Entry 7XG2 (electron microscopy, 2.80 A resolution); this record covers chains F and K of the 11 polymer chains in the assembly.

# Chain F
Protein: Csf2
Organism: Pseudomonas aeruginosa
Chain sequence (348 residues; numbered 1 to 348; the number before each row is that of its first residue):
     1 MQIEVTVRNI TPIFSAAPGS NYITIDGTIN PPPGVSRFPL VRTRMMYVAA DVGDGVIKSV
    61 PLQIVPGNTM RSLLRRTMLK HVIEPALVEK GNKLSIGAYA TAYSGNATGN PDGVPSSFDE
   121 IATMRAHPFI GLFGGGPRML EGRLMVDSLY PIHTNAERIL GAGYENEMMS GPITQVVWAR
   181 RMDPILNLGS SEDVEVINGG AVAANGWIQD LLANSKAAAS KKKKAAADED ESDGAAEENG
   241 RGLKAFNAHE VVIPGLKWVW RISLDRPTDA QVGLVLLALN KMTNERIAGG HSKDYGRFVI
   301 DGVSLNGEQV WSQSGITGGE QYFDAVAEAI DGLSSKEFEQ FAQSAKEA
Not modelled in the structure: 218-238, 346-348

# Chain K
Molecule: TS
Sequence (54 nucleotides; numbered 1 to 54; the number before each row is that of its first residue):
     1 CTGCCGCACT TGCTCATCAA GCCTTCCTTC AGGTGTTGCT CCAGAAAGGG TGTT
Not modelled in the structure: 1-14, 54

# Chain F / chain K interface
Residue-residue contacts - 23 pairs, chain F then chain K:
  Tyr22(F) - DG21(K)  phosphate contact
  Ser36(F) - DA20(K)  hydrogen bond to the base
  Arg37(F) - DA20(K)  phosphate contact
  Phe38(F) - DA19(K)  base contact
  Phe38(F) - DA20(K)  sugar contact
  Pro39(F) - DA20(K)  phosphate contact
  Pro39(F) - DG21(K)  phosphate contact
  Gly109(F) - DT28(K)  sugar contact
  Asn110(F) - DT28(K)  phosphate contact
  Asn110(F) - DT29(K)  phosphate contact
  Pro111(F) - DT28(K)  phosphate contact
  Pro111(F) - DT29(K)  sugar contact
  Gly113(F) - DT29(K)  phosphate contact
  Gly113(F) - DC30(K)  phosphate contact
  Arg181(F) - DG21(K)  base contact
  Arg241(F) - DA20(K)  salt bridge to the phosphate
  Arg241(F) - DG21(K)  hydrogen bond to the phosphate
  Arg241(F) - DC22(K)  sugar contact
  Lys244(F) - DC18(K)  phosphate contact
  Lys244(F) - DA19(K)  phosphate contact
  Ala245(F) - DA19(K)  sugar contact
  Phe246(F) - DA19(K)  sugar contact
  Asn247(F) - DG21(K)  hydrogen bond to the base
Interface residues without a listed pair, chain F (19 interface residues in all): Ile25, Asp112, Met139, Ser215

# Summary
Chain F and chain K form an interface of 19 and 8 residues respectively, with 3 hydrogen bonds and 1 salt
bridge. Polar contacts include Ser36(F)-DA20(K), Asn247(F)-DG21(K) and Arg241(F)-DG21(K).
Chain F is Csf2 (Pseudomonas aeruginosa) and chain K is TS; the structure, CryoEM structure of type IV-A
NTS-nicked dsDNA bound Csf-crRNA ternary complex, was determined by electron microscopy, deposited together
with 7XF1, 7XFZ, 7XG0, 7XG1, 7XG3 and 7XG4.
